7KU7 - chains C and E of the 12 polymer chains in the assembly; structure by electron microscopy, 3.40 A resolution.

[Chain C (and E)]
Name: integrase
Organism: Rous sarcoma virus (strain Schmidt-Ruppin A)
Notes: EC 2.7.7.-; chain E of this document is another copy of the same molecule, construct and numbering; everything in this record applies to it too
Reference sequence: P03354 (POL_RSVP); residues 1-278 here correspond to UniProt positions 1281-1558 (UniProt number = residue number + 1280)
Sequence (278 residues; each row starts with the number of its first residue):
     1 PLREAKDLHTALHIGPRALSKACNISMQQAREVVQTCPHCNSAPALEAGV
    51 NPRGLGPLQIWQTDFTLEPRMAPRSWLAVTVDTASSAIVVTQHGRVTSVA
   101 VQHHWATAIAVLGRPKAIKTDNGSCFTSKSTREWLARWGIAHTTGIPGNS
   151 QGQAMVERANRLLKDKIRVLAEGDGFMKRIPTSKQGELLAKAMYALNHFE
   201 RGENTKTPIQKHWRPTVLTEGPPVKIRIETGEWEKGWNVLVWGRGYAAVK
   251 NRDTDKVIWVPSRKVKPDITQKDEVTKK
Disordered / not traced: 1-53, 215-220, 270-278 (chain E: 270-278)
Sequence notes: conflict K166 (Arg1446 in P03354)
UniProt features mapped onto this chain:
  - DNA-binding region: P222 to T270 (Integrase-type)
  - region: D268 to K278 (Involved in homooctamerization)
  - binding site (Zn(2+)): H9, H13, C37, C40
  - binding site (Mg(2+)): D64, D121, E157
From the paper describing this entry:
  - mutagenesis - R263A: abolished binding to octameric CSC
  - mutagenesis - R263K: decreased binding to octameric CSC
  - mutagenesis - S262R: decreased binding to octameric CSC intasomes
  - mutagenesis - S262P: abolished expression

[Chain C / chain E interface]
Residue-residue contacts (17; chain C residue first):
  W233(C) - L46(E)  hydrophobic
  W242(C) - E47(E)
  R244(C) - I258(E)
  R244(C) - W259(E)  hydrogen bond (side chain-backbone)
  R244(C) - V260(E)
  G245(C) - G49(E)
  V260(C) - I146(E)
  P261(C) - I146(E)
  P261(C) - N149(E)
  S262(C) - E47(E)
  S262(C) - G49(E)  hydrogen bond (side chain-backbone)
  R263(C) - E47(E)
  R263(C) - Q151(E)  hydrogen bond
  V265(C) - E47(E)
  K266(C) - A43(E)
  K266(C) - L46(E)
  P267(C) - A45(E)
Interface residues without a listed pair, chain C (13 interface residues in all): W259, I269
Interface residues without a listed pair, chain E (15 interface residues in all): P38, N41, S42, A48

[In short]
The interface between chain C and chain E involves 13 residues on one side and 15 on the other; the contacts
include 3 hydrogen bonds. Polar pairs include R244(C)-W259(E), S262(C)-G49(E) and R263(C)-Q151(E). The paper
reports that R263A of chain C abolishes binding to octameric CSC; R263K of chain C reduces binding to
octameric CSC; 4 substitutions were tested in all.
Chain C and chain E are both integrase (Rous sarcoma virus (strain Schmidt-Ruppin A)); the structure, Cryo-EM
structure of Rous sarcoma virus cleaved synaptic complex (CSC) with HIV-1 integrase strand transfer inhibitor
..., was determined by electron microscopy together with 7JN3 and 7KUI from the same study.
